Entry 7V6C (electron microscopy, 3.30 A resolution); this record covers chains B and C of the 6 polymer chains in the assembly.

== Chain B ==
Name: R2D2
Organism: Drosophila melanogaster
UniProtKB: Q9VLW8 (Q9VLW8_DROME); residue numbers follow UniProt; this construct covers 1-311
Amino-acid sequence (352 residues; each row starts with the number of its first residue; numbers below 1 keep their minus sign (Met-40 is residue -40)):
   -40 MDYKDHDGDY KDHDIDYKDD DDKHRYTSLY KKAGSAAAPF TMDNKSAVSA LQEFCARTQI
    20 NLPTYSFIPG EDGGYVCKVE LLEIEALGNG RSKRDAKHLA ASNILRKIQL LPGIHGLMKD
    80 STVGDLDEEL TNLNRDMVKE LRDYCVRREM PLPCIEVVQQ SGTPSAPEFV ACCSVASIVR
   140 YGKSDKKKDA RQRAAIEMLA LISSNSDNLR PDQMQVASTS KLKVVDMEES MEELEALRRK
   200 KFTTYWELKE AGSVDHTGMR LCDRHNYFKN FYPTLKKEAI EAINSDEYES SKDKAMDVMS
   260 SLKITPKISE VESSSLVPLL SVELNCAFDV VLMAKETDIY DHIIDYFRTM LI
Unresolved in the structure: -40 to 4, 70-89, 164-187, 212-214
Differences from the reference sequence: initiating methionine (-40); expression tag (-39 to 0)
Reported in the primary citation:
  - binding site for the 22-nt RNA strand (chain C): Gln11, Arg53, Lys56, His57, Lys98, Pro123, Ser124, Lys145, Trp205
  - binding site for the 22-nt RNA strand: Arg101, Arg150
  - contacts within the chain: Arg101-Tyr204
  - mutagenesis - K98A: unchanged binding to siRNA duplexes
  - mutagenesis - W205A: abolished binding to g
  - mutagenesis - K98A: unchanged binding to the 22-nt RNA strand (chain C)
  - mutagenesis - W205A: abolished binding to the 22-nt RNA strand (chain C)

== Chain C ==
Molecule: 22-nt RNA strand
Sequence (22 nucleotides; each row starts with the number of its first residue; numbering starts at 0):
     0 AUGAGGUAGU AGGUUGUAUA GU
Unresolved in the structure: 21

== Chain B / chain C interface ==
Pairs across the interface (23):
  Ser5(B) with U9(C), sugar contact
  Val7(B) with G8(C), phosphate contact
  Ser8(B) with G8(C), hydrogen bond to the sugar; U9(C), sugar contact
  Gln11(B) with A7(C), hydrogen bond to the sugar
  Arg53(B) with A10(C), salt bridge to the phosphate
  Lys56(B) with U9(C), salt bridge to the phosphate
  His57(B) with U9(C), phosphate contact; A10(C), salt bridge to the phosphate
  Lys98(B) with G20(C), sugar contact
  Pro123(B) with A10(C), sugar contact
  Ser124(B) with G8(C), base contact; U9(C), hydrogen bond to the sugar; A10(C), sugar contact
  Pro126(B) with A10(C), sugar contact
  Phe128(B) with A10(C), sugar contact; G11(C), sugar contact
  Asp144(B) with A10(C), sugar contact
  Lys145(B) with G11(C), salt bridge to the phosphate
  Lys146(B) with G11(C), hydrogen bond to the phosphate; G12(C), phosphate contact
  Trp205(B) with G20(C), phosphate contact
  Lys208(B) with G20(C), base contact
Other interface residues (no listed pair), chain B (20 interface residues in all): Leu21, Ala125, Thr203

== In short ==
The interface between chain B and chain C involves 20 residues on one side and 7 on the other, with 4 hydrogen
bonds and 4 salt bridges. Polar pairs include Ser8(B)-G8(C), Gln11(B)-A7(C) and Ser124(B)-U9(C). The paper
reports a binding site for the 22-nt RNA strand (chain C) at Gln11(B), Arg53(B) and Lys56(B) among others;
W205A of chain B abolishes binding to g.
Chain B is R2D2 (Drosophila melanogaster) and chain C is a 22-nt RNA strand; the structure, Structure of the
Dicer-2-R2D2 heterodimer bound to small RNA duplex, was determined by electron microscopy (same publication as
7V6B).
